PDB entry 6IY6 | X-ray diffraction, 3.60 A resolution | chains A and C of the 6 polymer chains in the assembly

# Chain A
Protein: Aspartate--tRNA ligase, cytoplasmic
From: Homo sapiens
Notes: EC 6.1.1.12
Reference sequence: P14868 (SYDC_HUMAN); residues 21-501 here = UniProt positions 21-501
Amino-acid sequence (502 residues; row label = number of the first residue in the row; numbering starts at 0):
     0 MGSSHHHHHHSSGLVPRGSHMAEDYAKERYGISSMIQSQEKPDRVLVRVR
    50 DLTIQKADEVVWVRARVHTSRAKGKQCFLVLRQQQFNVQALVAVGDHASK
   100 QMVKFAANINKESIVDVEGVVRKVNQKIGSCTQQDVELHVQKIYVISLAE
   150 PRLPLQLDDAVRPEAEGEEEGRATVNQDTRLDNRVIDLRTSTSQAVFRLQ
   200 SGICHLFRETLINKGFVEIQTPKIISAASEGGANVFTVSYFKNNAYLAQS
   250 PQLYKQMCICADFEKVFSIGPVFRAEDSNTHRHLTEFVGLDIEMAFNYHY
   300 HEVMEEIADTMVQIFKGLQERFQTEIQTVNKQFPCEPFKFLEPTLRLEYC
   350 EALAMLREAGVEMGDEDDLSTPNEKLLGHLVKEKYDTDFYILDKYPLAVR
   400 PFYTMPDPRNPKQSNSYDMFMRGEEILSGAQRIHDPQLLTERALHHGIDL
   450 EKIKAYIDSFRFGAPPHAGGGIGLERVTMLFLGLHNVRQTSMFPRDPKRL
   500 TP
Disordered / not traced: 0-22, 155-178, 226-246, 274-280, 496-501
Differences from the reference sequence: initiating methionine (0); expression tag (1-20)
Swiss-Prot annotation at these positions:
  - region: Gln251 to Lys254 (Aspartate), Lys411 to Ser415 (Binding site for the 3'-end of tRNA)
  - binding site (L-aspartate): Glu229, Arg273, Ser427, Arg431
  - binding site (ATP): Arg273 to Glu275, Arg281 to Leu283, Glu424, Gly472 to Arg475
  - modified residue: Thr52 (Phosphothreonine), Lys74 (N6-acetyllysine), Ser249 (Phosphoserine), Lys374 (N6-acetyllysine), Thr500 (Phosphothreonine)
  - natural variant: Met256 (M256L: In HBSL), Ala274 (A274V: In HBSL), Asp367 (D367Y: In HBSL), Arg460 (R460H: In HBSL), Pro464 (P464L: In HBSL), Arg487 (R487C: In HBSL), Arg494 (R494C: In HBSL; R494G: In HBSL)

# Chain C
Protein: Aminoacyl tRNA synthase complex-interacting multifunctional protein 2
From: Homo sapiens
Reference sequence: Q13155 (AIMP2_HUMAN); numbering as in UniProt (aligned over 115-320)
Amino-acid sequence (215 residues; numbered 114 to 328; the number before each row is that of its first residue):
   114 MDYGALKDIVINANPASPPLSLLVLHRLLCEHFRVLSTVHTHSSVKSVPE
   164 NLLKCFGEQNKKQPRQDYQLGFTLIWKNVPKTQMKFSIQTMCPIEGEGNI
   214 ARFLFSLFGQKHNAVNATLIDSWVDIAIFQLKEGSSKEKAAVFRSMNSAL
   264 GKSPWLAGNELTVADVVLWSVLQQIGGCSVTVPANVQRWMRSCENLAPFN
   314 TALKLLKLEHHHHHH
Disordered / not traced: 114-116, 171-179, 289-291, 321-328
Differences from the reference sequence: initiating methionine (114); expression tag (321-328)
Swiss-Prot annotation at these positions:
  - natural variant: Gly209 (G209S: In a lung cancer cell line)
  - mutagenesis: Glu163 to Asn164 (Reduced interaction with TP53, loss of TP53 activation and loss of proapoptotic activity), Gln172 to Asn173 (Reduced interaction with TP53, loss of TP53 activation and loss of proapoptotic activity), Arg215 (R215A: Nearly abolishes interaction with EPRS1), Asp238 (D238R: Nearly abolishes interaction with EPRS1)
What the authors report for this chain:
  - post-translational modification sites: Ser156 (citing earlier work)
  - conformationally variable residues (loop rearrangement): Phe199 to Pro206

# How chain A and chain C interact
Pairs across the interface - 29 pairs, chain A then chain C:
  Lys338(A) - His155(C)
  Lys338(A) - Ser156(C)
  Phe339(A) - Thr154(C)
  Phe339(A) - His155(C)
  Phe339(A) - Ser156(C)  hydrogen bond (backbone-side chain)
  Leu340(A) - His153(C)
  Leu340(A) - Thr154(C)
  Leu340(A) - His155(C)
  Leu340(A) - Ile188(C)  hydrophobic
  Glu341(A) - Thr154(C)  hydrogen bond (backbone-backbone)
  Pro342(A) - Val152(C)
  Pro342(A) - His153(C)  hydrogen bond (backbone-side chain)
  Pro342(A) - Thr154(C)
  Ala353(A) - Ala118(C)
  Met354(A) - Leu119(C)  hydrophobic
  Glu357(A) - Ala118(C)  hydrogen bond (side chain-backbone)
  Glu357(A) - Gln202(C)
  Glu382(A) - Lys198(C)  hydrogen bond (backbone-side chain)
  Glu382(A) - Ile201(C)
  Lys383(A) - Leu119(C)
  Lys383(A) - Val123(C)
  Lys383(A) - Lys198(C)
  Lys383(A) - Ile201(C)
  Tyr384(A) - Asp121(C)  hydrogen bond
  Tyr384(A) - Val123(C)  hydrophobic
  Tyr384(A) - Thr186(C)
  Tyr384(A) - Ile188(C)
  Asp385(A) - His155(C)  salt bridge
  Asp385(A) - Lys190(C)  salt bridge
Also at the interface, not in a pair above, chain A (15 interface residues in all): Gln318, Phe337, Leu379
Also at the interface, not in a pair above, chain C (17 interface residues in all): Gly117, Asn125
The authors on this interface:
  - specific contacts: Phe339(A)-Ser156(C) (backbone contact)
  - interface residues, chain A: Lys338(A), Glu382(A), Lys383(A), Tyr384(A)
  - interface residues, chain C: Leu119(C), Val123(C), His153(C), Ile201(C)

# In short
15 residues of chain A and 17 residues of chain C are in contact, with 6 hydrogen bonds and 2 salt bridges.
Among the polar pairs are Asp385(A)-His155(C), Asp385(A)-Lys190(C) and Phe339(A)-Ser156(C). The authors report
a backbone contact between Phe339(A) and Ser156(C). From the paper: interface residues Lys338(A), Glu382(A)
and Leu119(C) among others; a modification site at Ser156(C).
Chain A is Aspartate--tRNA ligase, cytoplasmic and chain C is Aminoacyl tRNA synthase complex-interacting
multifunctional protein 2, both from Homo sapiens; the structure, Crystal structure of human cytosolic
aspartyl-tRNA synthetase (DRS) in complex with glutathion-S transferase (GST) domains from ..., was determined
by X-ray diffraction.
